PDB entry 8DBP | electron microscopy, 3.60 A resolution | chains L and Q of the 22 polymer chains in the assembly

== Chain L (and Q) ==
Protein: ATP synthase subunit c
Organism: Escherichia coli
Notes: chain Q of this document is another copy of the same molecule, construct and numbering; everything in this record applies to it too
UniProt: F4TL55 (F4TL55_ECOLX); numbering as in UniProt (aligned over 1-79)
Sequence (79 residues; row label = number of the first residue in the row):
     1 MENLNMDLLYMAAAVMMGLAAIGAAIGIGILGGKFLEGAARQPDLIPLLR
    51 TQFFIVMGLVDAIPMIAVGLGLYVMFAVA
Disordered / not traced: 1-2, 78-79

== Chain L / chain Q interface ==
Pairs across the interface - 65 pairs, chain L then chain Q:
  Leu-4(L) / Asn-3(Q)
  Leu-4(L) / Leu-4(Q)  hydrophobic
  Leu-4(L) / Asn-5(Q)
  Asp-7(L) / Asn-5(Q)
  Asp-7(L) / Leu-9(Q)
  Leu-8(L) / Leu-8(Q)  hydrophobic
  Tyr-10(L) / Ala-12(Q)
  Tyr-10(L) / Val-74(Q)  hydrophobic
  Tyr-10(L) / Ala-77(Q)  hydrophobic
  Met-11(L) / Met-11(Q)  hydrophobic
  Met-11(L) / Ala-12(Q)  hydrophobic
  Ala-14(L) / Ala-12(Q)
  Ala-14(L) / Val-15(Q)  hydrophobic
  Ala-14(L) / Met-16(Q)  hydrophobic
  Met-17(L) / Met-16(Q)  hydrophobic
  Met-17(L) / Leu-70(Q)  hydrophobic
  Gly-18(L) / Leu-19(Q)
  Leu-19(L) / Leu-19(Q)
  Ala-20(L) / Ile-63(Q)
  Ala-21(L) / Gly-23(Q)
  Ala-21(L) / Ile-63(Q)  hydrophobic
  Ala-21(L) / Pro-64(Q)
  Ile-22(L) / Leu-19(Q)
  Ile-22(L) / Ile-22(Q)  hydrophobic
  Ile-22(L) / Gly-23(Q)
  Ala-24(L) / Ile-63(Q)  hydrophobic
  Ala-25(L) / Gly-23(Q)
  Ala-25(L) / Ala-24(Q)
  Ala-25(L) / Gly-27(Q)
  Ala-25(L) / Val-60(Q)
  Ile-26(L) / Ile-26(Q)  hydrophobic
  Ile-28(L) / Leu-59(Q)  hydrophobic
  Ile-28(L) / Val-60(Q)  hydrophobic
  Gly-29(L) / Gly-27(Q)
  Gly-29(L) / Ile-30(Q)
  Gly-32(L) / Leu-31(Q)
  Gly-32(L) / Val-56(Q)
  Gly-33(L) / Leu-31(Q)
  Gly-33(L) / Lys-34(Q)
  Phe-35(L) / Val-56(Q)  hydrophobic
  Leu-36(L) / Leu-31(Q)  hydrophobic
  Leu-36(L) / Phe-35(Q)  hydrophobic
  Leu-36(L) / Gln-52(Q)
  Leu-36(L) / Phe-53(Q)  hydrophobic
  Glu-37(L) / Lys-34(Q)
  Glu-37(L) / Arg-41(Q)  salt bridge
  Ala-40(L) / Gly-38(Q)
  Ala-40(L) / Gln-42(Q)
  Ala-40(L) / Leu-45(Q)
  Ala-40(L) / Leu-49(Q)  hydrophobic
  Arg-41(L) / Arg-41(Q)
  Pro-43(L) / Leu-45(Q)  hydrophobic
  Ile-46(L) / Gln-52(Q)
  Arg-50(L) / Gln-52(Q)
  Phe-53(L) / Val-56(Q)  hydrophobic
  Phe-54(L) / Leu-59(Q)  hydrophobic
  Met-57(L) / Leu-59(Q)  hydrophobic
  Met-65(L) / Ile-63(Q)  hydrophobic
  Val-68(L) / Ile-63(Q)  hydrophobic
  Val-68(L) / Ile-66(Q)  hydrophobic
  Gly-71(L) / Leu-70(Q)
  Leu-72(L) / Leu-70(Q)  hydrophobic
  Met-75(L) / Leu-70(Q)  hydrophobic
  Met-75(L) / Tyr-73(Q)  hydrophobic
  Phe-76(L) / Tyr-73(Q)
Other interface residues (no listed pair), chain L (43 interface residues in all): Ala-13, Val-15, Ile-30, Lys-34, Ala-39, Asp-61, Pro-64
Other interface residues (no listed pair), chain Q (41 interface residues in all): Met-6, Ala-20, Leu-48, Ile-55, Ala-67

== Overview ==
43 residues of chain L and 41 residues of chain Q are in contact; the contacts include 1 salt bridge. The
salt-bridged pair is Glu-37(L)/Arg-41(Q).
Chain L and chain Q are both ATP synthase subunit c (Escherichia coli); the structure, E. coli ATP synthase
imaged in 10mM MgATP State1 "half-up, was determined by electron microscopy (same publication as 8DBQ, 8DBR,
8DBS, 8DBT, 8DBU, 8DBV and 8DBW).
